Entry 6WAA (X-ray diffraction, 3.20 A resolution); this record covers chains B and J of the 6 polymer chains in the assembly.

Chain B:
Name: DNA topoisomerase 4 subunit B, DNA topoisomerase (ATP-hydrolyzing) chimera
Source organism: Klebsiella pneumoniae 342
Notes: EC 5.6.2.2; fragment: parE CTD  + EF linker + parC NTD  + LEHHHHHH
UniProt: chimeric construct of A0A377Y395, A0A377XIN8: residues 390-631 from A0A377Y395 (A0A377Y395_KLEPN) positions 390-631 (same numbers); residues 1001-1490 from A0A377XIN8 positions 1-490 (UniProt number = residue number - 1000)
Amino-acid sequence (743 residues; each row starts with the number of its first residue; note: 367 numbers in that range are skipped by the numbering (no residue carries them; nothing is unmodelled there)):
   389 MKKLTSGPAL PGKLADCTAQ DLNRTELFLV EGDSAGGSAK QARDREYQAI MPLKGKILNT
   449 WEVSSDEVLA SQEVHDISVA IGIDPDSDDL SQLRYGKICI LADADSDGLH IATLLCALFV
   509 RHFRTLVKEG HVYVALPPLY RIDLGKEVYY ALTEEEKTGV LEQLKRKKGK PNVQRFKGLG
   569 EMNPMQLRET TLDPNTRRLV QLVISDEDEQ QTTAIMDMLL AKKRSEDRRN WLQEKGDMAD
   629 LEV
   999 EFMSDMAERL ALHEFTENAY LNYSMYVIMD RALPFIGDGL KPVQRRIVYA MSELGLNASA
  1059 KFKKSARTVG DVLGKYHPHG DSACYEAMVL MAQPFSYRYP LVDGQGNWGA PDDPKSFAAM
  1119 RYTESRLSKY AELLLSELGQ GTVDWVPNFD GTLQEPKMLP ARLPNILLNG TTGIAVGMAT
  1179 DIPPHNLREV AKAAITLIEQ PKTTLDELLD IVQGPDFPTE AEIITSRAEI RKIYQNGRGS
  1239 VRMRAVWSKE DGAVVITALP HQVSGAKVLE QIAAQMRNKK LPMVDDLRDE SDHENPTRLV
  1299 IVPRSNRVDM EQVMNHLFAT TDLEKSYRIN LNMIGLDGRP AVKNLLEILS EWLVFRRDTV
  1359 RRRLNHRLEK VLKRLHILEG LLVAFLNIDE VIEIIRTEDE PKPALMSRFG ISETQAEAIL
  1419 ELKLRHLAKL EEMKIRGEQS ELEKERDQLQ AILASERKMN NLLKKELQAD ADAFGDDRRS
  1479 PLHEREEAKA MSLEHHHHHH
Unresolved in the structure: 389-399, 625-631, 999-1004, 1482-1498
Modified residues: Tyr1120 (O-phosphotyrosine; PTR)
Construct notes: initiating methionine (389); linker (999-1000); variant Thr1255 (Ser255 in A0A377XIN8); expression tag (1491-1498)
Ion coordination: Mg2+: Asp491, Asp493
Residues lining bound ligands: TNJ (7-[(1S,5R)-1-amino-3-azabicyclo[3.1.0]hexan-3-yl]-4-(aminomethyl)-1-cyclopropyl-3,6-difluoro-8-methylquinolin-2(1H)-one): Lys442, Gly443, Glu461, Ser1080
What the authors report for this chain:
  - catalytic residues: Tyr1120
  - binding site for the 15-nt DNA strand (chain J): Tyr1120
  - binding site for TNJ: Ser1080, Arg1119

Chain J:
Molecule: 15-nt DNA strand
Sequence (15 nucleotides; row label = number of the first residue in the row):
    12 GATCATACAA CGTAA
Unresolved in the structure: 26

Chain B / chain J interface:
Pairs across the interface - 39 pairs, chain B then chain J:
  Lys444(B) - DT17(J)  base contact
  Lys444(B) - DA18(J)  sugar contact
  Ile445(B) - DT17(J)  phosphate contact
  Ile445(B) - DA18(J)  sugar contact
  Leu446(B) - DT17(J)  phosphate contact
  Leu446(B) - DA18(J)  phosphate contact
  Asn447(B) - DT17(J)  phosphate contact
  Asn447(B) - DA18(J)  hydrogen bond to the phosphate
  Asn447(B) - DC19(J)  hydrogen bond to the phosphate
  Ser459(B) - DT17(J)  phosphate contact
  His498(B) - DA18(J)  hydrogen bond to the phosphate
  His498(B) - DC19(J)  salt bridge to the phosphate
  Leu502(B) - DA18(J)  sugar contact
  Lys610(B) - DC19(J)  salt bridge to the phosphate
  Ser613(B) - DA21(J)  hydrogen bond to the phosphate
  Arg616(B) - DA20(J)  salt bridge to the phosphate
  Arg617(B) - DA21(J)  salt bridge to the phosphate
  Tyr1018(B) - DC19(J)  hydrogen bond to the phosphate
  Ala1117(B) - DA13(J)  phosphate contact
  Tyr1120(B) - DG12(J)  covalent bond
  Tyr1120(B) - DA13(J)  phosphate contact
  Ile1172(B) - DC19(J)  base contact
  Ile1172(B) - DA20(J)  sugar contact
  Ala1173(B) - DC19(J)  phosphate contact
  Ala1173(B) - DA20(J)  sugar contact
  Val1174(B) - DC19(J)  phosphate contact
  Gly1175(B) - DC19(J)  phosphate contact
  Gly1175(B) - DA20(J)  hydrogen bond to the phosphate
  Met1176(B) - DA20(J)  sugar contact
  Ala1177(B) - DA20(J)  sugar contact
  Ser1238(B) - DC22(J)  phosphate contact
  Ser1238(B) - DG23(J)  phosphate contact
  Arg1240(B) - DT24(J)  salt bridge to the phosphate
  Ala1317(B) - DT24(J)  phosphate contact
  Ala1317(B) - DA25(J)  phosphate contact
  Thr1318(B) - DA25(J)  phosphate contact
  Ser1324(B) - DG23(J)  sugar contact
  Arg1326(B) - DA20(J)  base contact
  Arg1326(B) - DA21(J)  hydrogen bond to the sugar
Other interface residues (no listed pair), chain B (27 interface residues in all): Gln460

In short:
Chain B and chain J form an interface of 27 and 11 residues respectively; the contacts include 1 covalent
bond, 7 hydrogen bonds and 5 salt bridges. Polar contacts include Arg1326(B)-DA21(J), Asn447(B)-DA18(J) and
Asn447(B)-DC19(J). Chain B binds compound TNJ. From the paper: the catalytic residue Tyr1120(B); a binding
site for TNJ at Ser1080(B) and Arg1119(B).
Here chain B is DNA topoisomerase 4 subunit B, DNA topoisomerase (ATP-hydrolyzing) chimera (Klebsiella
pneumoniae 342) and chain J is a 15-nt DNA strand. Entry 6WAA (K. pneumoniae Topoisomerase IV (ParE-ParC) in
complex with DNA and compound 34
(7-[(1S,5R)-1-amino-3-azabicyclo[3.1.0]hexan-3-yl]-4-(aminomethyl)-1-cyclopropyl-3,6-difluoro-8-methylquinolin-2(1H)-one))
was determined by X-ray diffraction.
